Entry 5TH2 (X-ray diffraction, 1.84 A resolution); this record covers chains B and E of the 3 polymer chains in the assembly.

Chain B:
Protein: cetuximab Fab, heavy chain
Source organism: Mus musculus, Homo sapiens
Notes: antibody fragment or engineered binder
Amino-acid sequence (221 residues; row label = number of the first residue in the row):
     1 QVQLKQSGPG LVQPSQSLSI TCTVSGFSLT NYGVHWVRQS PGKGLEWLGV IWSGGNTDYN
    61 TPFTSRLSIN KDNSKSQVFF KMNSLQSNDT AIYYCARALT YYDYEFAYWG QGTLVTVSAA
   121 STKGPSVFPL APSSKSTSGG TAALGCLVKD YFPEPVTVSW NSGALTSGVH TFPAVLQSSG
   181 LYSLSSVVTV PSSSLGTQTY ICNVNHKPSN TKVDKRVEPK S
Not modelled in the structure: 134-138
Cystine bridges: Cys22-Cys95, Cys146-Cys202

Chain E:
Protein: L5Q meditope
Amino-acid sequence (12 residues; numbered 1 to 12; the number before each row is that of its first residue):
     1 CQFDQSTRRL KC
Cystine bridges: Cys1-Cys12

How chain B and chain E interact:
Residue-residue contacts - 14 pairs, chain B then chain E:
  Gln39(B) - Phe3(E)
  Ser40(B) - Phe3(E)
  Pro41(B) - Gln2(E)
  Pro41(B) - Phe3(E)
  Pro41(B) - Gln5(E)
  Thr90(B) - Gln5(E)
  Ile92(B) - Gln5(E)
  Ile92(B) - Arg8(E)
  Tyr94(B) - Arg8(E)
  Gln111(B) - Arg8(E)  hydrogen bond (backbone-side chain)
  Gly112(B) - Arg8(E)
  Leu114(B) - Gln5(E)
  Glu154(B) - Ser6(E)  hydrogen bond
  Pro173(B) - Thr7(E)

In short:
11 residues of chain B and 6 residues of chain E are in contact, with 2 hydrogen bonds. Polar pairs include
Gln111(B)-Arg8(E) and Glu154(B)-Ser6(E).
Chain B is cetuximab Fab, heavy chain (Mus musculus, Homo sapiens) and chain E is L5Q meditope; the structure,
Cetuximab Fab in complex with L5Q meditope variant, was determined by X-ray diffraction, deposited together
with 5ETU, 5EUK, 5F88, 5FF6, 5I2I, 5IOP and 7 further entries.
